8DGP - chains A and F of the 4 polymer chains in the assembly; structure by X-ray diffraction, 2.70 A resolution.

== Chain A ==
Molecule: 14-3-3 protein epsilon
Organism: Homo sapiens
UniProtKB: P62258 (1433E_HUMAN); residues 1-255 here = UniProt positions 1-255
Sequence (258 residues; each row starts with the number of its first residue; numbers below 1 keep their minus sign (Gly-2 is residue -2)):
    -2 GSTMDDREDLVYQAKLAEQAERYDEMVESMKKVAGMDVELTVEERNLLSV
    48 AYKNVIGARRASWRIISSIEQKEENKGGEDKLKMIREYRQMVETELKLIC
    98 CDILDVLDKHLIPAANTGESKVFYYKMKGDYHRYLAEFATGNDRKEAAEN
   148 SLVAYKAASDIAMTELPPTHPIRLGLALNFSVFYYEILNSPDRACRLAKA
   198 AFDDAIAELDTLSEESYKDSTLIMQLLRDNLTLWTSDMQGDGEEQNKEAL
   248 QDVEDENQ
Not modelled in the structure: 234-255
Sequence notes: expression tag (-2 to 0)
Swiss-Prot annotation at these positions:
  - site: Arg57 (Interaction with phosphoserine on interacting protein), Arg130 (Interaction with phosphoserine on interacting protein), Gln236, Gly237 (Microbial infection: Cleavage)
  - modified residue: Met1 (N-acetylmethionine), Lys50 (N6-acetyllysine), Ser65 (Phosphoserine), Lys69 (N6-acetyllysine), Lys118 (N6-acetyllysine), Lys123 (N6-acetyllysine), Tyr131 (Phosphotyrosine), Thr137 (Phosphothreonine), Ser210 (Phosphoserine), Thr232 (Phosphothreonine)
  - cross-link: Lys50 (Glycyl lysine isopeptide (Lys-Gly) (interchain with G-Cter in SUMO2))
  - mutagenesis: Gln236 (Q236A: Complete loss of cleavage by poliovirus protease 3C)
What the authors report for this chain:
  - contacts within the chain: Asp127-Asn176

== Chain F ==
Molecule: Phosphorylated PEAK3 (pS69) peptide
Sequence (21 residues; each row starts with the number of its first residue):
    54 PLPPPLPKKILTRTQSLPTRR
Not modelled in the structure: 54-64, 74
Modified residues: Ser69 (phosphoserine; SEP)
What the authors report for this chain:
  - mutagenesis - S69A: abolished binding to 14-3-3 protein epsilon (chain A)
  - mutagenesis - S69A: increased binding to CrkII
  - mutagenesis - S69A: increased signaling

== Interface between chain A and chain F ==
Residue-residue contacts - 29 pairs, chain A then chain F:
  Glu15(A) - Arg73(F)  salt bridge
  Asn43(A) - Arg73(F)
  Leu44(A) - Arg73(F)
  Val47(A) - Thr72(F)
  Val47(A) - Arg73(F)
  Lys50(A) - Ser69(F)
  Lys50(A) - Thr72(F)
  Asn51(A) - Arg73(F)
  Arg57(A) - Ser69(F)
  Lys123(A) - Leu70(F)
  Arg130(A) - Ser69(F)
  Tyr131(A) - Ser69(F)
  Leu175(A) - Gln68(F)
  Leu175(A) - Ser69(F)
  Leu175(A) - Leu70(F)
  Asn176(A) - Ser69(F)
  Asn176(A) - Leu70(F)  hydrogen bond (side chain-backbone)
  Val179(A) - Thr67(F)
  Val179(A) - Gln68(F)
  Glu183(A) - Thr67(F)
  Ile220(A) - Leu70(F)  hydrophobic
  Leu223(A) - Gln68(F)
  Leu223(A) - Pro71(F)
  Asn227(A) - Thr67(F)
  Asn227(A) - Gln68(F)  hydrogen bond (side chain-backbone)
  Leu230(A) - Thr65(F)
  Leu230(A) - Arg66(F)
  Leu230(A) - Thr67(F)
  Trp231(A) - Thr67(F)  hydrogen bond
Also at the interface, not in a pair above, chain A (22 interface residues in all): Gly172, Tyr182, Asp226
From the paper, about this interface:
  - pairs named by the authors: Arg130(A)-Ser69(F), Tyr131(A)-Ser69(F), Asn176(A)-Leu70(F) (backbone contact)

== Overview ==
The interface between chain A and chain F involves 22 residues on one side and 9 on the other, with 3 hydrogen
bonds and 1 salt bridge. Polar pairs include Glu15(A)-Arg73(F), Asn176(A)-Leu70(F) and Asn227(A)-Gln68(F). The
authors report contacts between Arg130(A) and Ser69(F) and Tyr131(A) and Ser69(F); a backbone contact between
Asn176(A) and Leu70(F). From the paper: S69A of chain F abolishes binding to 14-3-3 protein epsilon (chain A);
contacts within the chain involving Asp127(A) and Asn176(A).
Chain A is 14-3-3 protein epsilon (Homo sapiens) and chain F is Phosphorylated PEAK3 (pS69) peptide; the
structure, 14-3-3 epsilon bound to phosphorylated PEAK3 (pS69) peptide, was determined by X-ray diffraction
(same publication as 8DGM, 8DGN and 8DGO).
